Entry 8CE1 (electron microscopy, 3.47 A resolution); this record covers chains C and D of the 8 polymer chains in the assembly.

[Chain C]
Protein: Heme exporter protein C
From: Escherichia coli K-12
Reference sequence: P0ABM1 (CCMC_ECOLI); residue numbers follow UniProt; this construct covers 1-245
Sequence (245 residues; numbered 1 to 245; the number before each row is that of its first residue):
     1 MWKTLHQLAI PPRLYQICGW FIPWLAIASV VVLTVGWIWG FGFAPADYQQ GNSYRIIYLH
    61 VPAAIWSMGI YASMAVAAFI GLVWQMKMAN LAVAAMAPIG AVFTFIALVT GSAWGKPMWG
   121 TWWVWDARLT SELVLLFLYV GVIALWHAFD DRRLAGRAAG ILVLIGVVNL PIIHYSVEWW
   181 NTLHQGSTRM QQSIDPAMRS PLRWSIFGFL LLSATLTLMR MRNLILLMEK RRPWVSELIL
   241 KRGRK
Unresolved in the structure: 1-2, 244-245
What the authors report for this chain:
  - contacts within the chain: Asp126-Ala127 (hydrogen bond), Asp126-Arg128 (hydrogen bond)

[Chain D]
Protein: Heme exporter protein D
From: Escherichia coli K-12
Reference sequence: P0ABM5 (CCMD_ECOLI); numbering as in UniProt (aligned over 1-69)
Sequence (69 residues; row label = number of the first residue in the row):
     1 MTPAFASWNE FFAMGGYAFF VWLAVVMTVI PLVVLVVHSV MQHRAILRGV AQQRAREARL
    61 RAAQQQEAA
Unresolved in the structure: 1

[Interface between chain C and chain D]
Residue-residue contacts - 54 pairs, chain C then chain D:
  Tyr15(C) - His43(D)
  Phe41(C) - Phe11(D)
  Phe41(C) - Met14(D)
  Phe41(C) - Val21(D)  hydrophobic
  Phe41(C) - Val25(D)  hydrophobic
  Phe43(C) - Thr2(D)
  Phe43(C) - Pro3(D)
  Ala44(C) - Ala4(D)
  Gln50(C) - Tyr17(D)
  Asn52(C) - Phe5(D)
  Asn52(C) - Met14(D)
  Asn52(C) - Gly15(D)
  Ser53(C) - Tyr17(D)
  Arg55(C) - Phe5(D)
  Arg55(C) - Met14(D)
  Ile56(C) - Ala24(D)  hydrophobic
  Leu59(C) - Ala24(D)
  Leu59(C) - Val25(D)  hydrophobic
  Leu59(C) - Thr28(D)
  Ile99(C) - Leu35(D)  hydrophobic
  Val102(C) - Pro31(D)  hydrophobic
  Val102(C) - Leu35(D)  hydrophobic
  Phe103(C) - Leu32(D)  hydrophobic
  Ile106(C) - Thr28(D)
  Ile106(C) - Pro31(D)  hydrophobic
  Ile106(C) - Leu32(D)  hydrophobic
  Val109(C) - Met27(D)  hydrophobic
  Thr110(C) - Ala24(D)
  Thr110(C) - Thr28(D)
  Ala113(C) - Phe20(D)
  Ala113(C) - Ala24(D)  hydrophobic
  Lys116(C) - Phe20(D)
  Trp122(C) - Leu23(D)  hydrophobic
  Leu212(C) - Leu32(D)  hydrophobic
  Leu216(C) - Leu35(D)  hydrophobic
  Leu216(C) - Val36(D)  hydrophobic
  Met219(C) - Ser39(D)
  Met219(C) - Val40(D)  hydrophobic
  Arg222(C) - His43(D)  hydrogen bond
  Asn223(C) - Ser39(D)  hydrogen bond (side chain-backbone)
  Asn223(C) - Gln42(D)  hydrogen bond
  Asn223(C) - His43(D)
  Asn223(C) - Ile46(D)
  Leu226(C) - His43(D)
  Leu226(C) - Ile46(D)  hydrophobic
  Leu227(C) - Ile46(D)  hydrophobic
  Lys230(C) - Gly49(D)
  Lys230(C) - Val50(D)
  Arg231(C) - Arg54(D)  hydrogen bond (backbone-side chain)
  Val235(C) - Val50(D)  hydrophobic
  Ser236(C) - Arg54(D)  hydrogen bond
  Ile239(C) - Leu47(D)
  Ile239(C) - Val50(D)  hydrophobic
  Ile239(C) - Ala51(D)
Also at the interface, not in a pair above, chain C (41 interface residues in all): Trp37, Gly42, Pro98, Phe105, Pro117, Phe209, Arg220, Arg232, Leu238, Arg242
Also at the interface, not in a pair above, chain D (33 interface residues in all): Phe19, Trp22, Val29, Gln53
Interface features reported in the paper:
  - interface residues, chain D: Arg54(D)

[Overview]
The interface between chain C and chain D involves 41 residues on one side and 33 on the other; the contacts
include 5 hydrogen bonds. Polar pairs include Arg222(C)-His43(D), Asn223(C)-Ser39(D) and Asn223(C)-Gln42(D).
The paper reports the interface residue Arg54(D); contacts within the chain involving Asp126(C), Ala127(C) and
Arg128(C).
Here chain C is Heme exporter protein C and chain D is Heme exporter protein D, both from Escherichia coli
K-12. Entry 8CE1 (Cytochrome c maturation complex CcmABCD) was determined by electron microscopy, deposited
together with 8CE5, 8CE8 and 8CEA.
